PDB entry 5J31 | X-ray diffraction, 2.40 A resolution | chains B and D of the 4 polymer chains in the assembly

Chain B:
Protein: 14-3-3 protein zeta/delta
Organism: Homo sapiens
UniProt: P63104 (1433Z_HUMAN); residues 1-230 here = UniProt positions 1-230
Amino-acid sequence (230 residues; row label = number of the first residue in the row):
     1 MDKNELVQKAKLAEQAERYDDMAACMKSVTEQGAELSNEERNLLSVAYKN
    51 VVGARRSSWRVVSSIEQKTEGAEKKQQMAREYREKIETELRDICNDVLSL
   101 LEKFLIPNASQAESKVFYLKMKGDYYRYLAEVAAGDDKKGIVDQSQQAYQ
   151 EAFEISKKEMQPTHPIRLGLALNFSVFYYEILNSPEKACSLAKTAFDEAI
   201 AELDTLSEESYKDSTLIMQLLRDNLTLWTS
Unresolved in the structure: 207

Chain D:
Protein: Exoenzyme S
UniProt: Q93SQ3 (Q93SQ3_PSEAI); numbering as in UniProt (aligned over 421-430)
Amino-acid sequence (10 residues; numbered 421 to 430; the number before each row is that of its first residue):
   421 GLLDXLDLAS
Differences from the reference sequence: engineered mutation ZS8_425 (Ala in Q93SQ3)
Modified / non-standard residues: Leu422 (2-methyl-L-norleucine; MK8); ZS8 ((2S)-2-amino-2-methyldec-8-ynoic acid) at position 425
Covalent attachments: covalent link Leu422-ZS8_425

How chain B and chain D interact:
Residue-residue contacts - 26 pairs, chain B then chain D:
  Arg41(B) with ZS8_425(D)
  Asn42(B) with ZS8_425(D)
  Ser45(B) with ZS8_425(D)
  Val46(B) with ZS8_425(D)
  Lys49(B) with Asp424(D), salt bridge; Asp427(D)
  Phe117(B) with ZS8_425(D); Leu426(D), hydrophobic
  Lys120(B) with Leu426(D), hydrogen bond (side chain-backbone)
  Arg127(B) with Ala429(D)
  Tyr128(B) with Asp427(D), hydrogen bond
  Pro165(B) with Leu426(D)
  Ile166(B) with ZS8_425(D)
  Gly169(B) with Leu428(D)
  Leu172(B) with Leu428(D), hydrophobic; Ser430(D)
  Asn173(B) with Asp427(D), hydrogen bond (side chain-backbone); Leu428(D); Ala429(D), hydrogen bond (side chain-backbone)
  Val176(B) with Ser430(D)
  Asp213(B) with Leu422(D); Leu423(D)
  Leu216(B) with Leu423(D), hydrophobic
  Leu220(B) with Leu428(D), hydrophobic; Ser430(D)
  Asn224(B) with Ser430(D), hydrogen bond (side chain-backbone)
Also at the interface, not in a pair above, chain B (21 interface residues in all): Asp124, Ile217

Summary:
Chain B and chain D form an interface of 21 and 9 residues respectively, with 5 hydrogen bonds and 1 salt
bridge. Polar pairs include Lys49(B)-Asp424(D), Lys120(B)-Leu426(D) and Tyr128(B)-Asp427(D).
Chain B is 14-3-3 protein zeta/delta (Homo sapiens) and chain D is Exoenzyme S; the structure, Crystal
structure of 14-3-3zeta in complex with an alkyne cross-linked cyclic peptide derived from ExoS, was
determined by X-ray diffraction.
